PDB entry 1AHT | X-ray diffraction, 1.60 A resolution | chains H and I of the 3 polymer chains in the assembly

== Chain H ==
Name: Alpha-thrombin (large subunit)
Organism: Homo sapiens
Notes: EC 3.4.21.5
Reference sequence: P00734 (THRB_HUMAN); the construct lacks a stretch of the UniProt sequence and is renumbered around it, so the offset changes along the chain: 16-36 = UniProt 364-384; 37-60 = UniProt 386-409; 61-77 = UniProt 419-435; 78-97 = UniProt 437-456; 7 more segments
Sequence (259 residues; row label = number of the first residue in the row; note: 3 numbers in that range are skipped by the numbering (no residue carries them; nothing is unmodelled there); a row labelled like 60A-60I holds insertion residues (60A, then the next letters in order)):
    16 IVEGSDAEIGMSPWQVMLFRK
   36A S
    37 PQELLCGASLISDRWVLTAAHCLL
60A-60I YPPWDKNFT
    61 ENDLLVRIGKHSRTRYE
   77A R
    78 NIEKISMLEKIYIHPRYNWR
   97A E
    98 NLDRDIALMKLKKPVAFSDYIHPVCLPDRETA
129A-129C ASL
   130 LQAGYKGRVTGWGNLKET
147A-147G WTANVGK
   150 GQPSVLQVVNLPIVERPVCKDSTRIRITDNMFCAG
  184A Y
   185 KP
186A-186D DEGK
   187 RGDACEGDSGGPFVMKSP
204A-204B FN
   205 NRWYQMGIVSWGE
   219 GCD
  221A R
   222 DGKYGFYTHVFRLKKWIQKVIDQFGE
Disordered / not traced: 147A-147G, 247
Curated features (UniProtKB/Swiss-Prot):
  - region: Ala183 to Val200 (High affinity receptor-binding region which is also known as the TP508 peptide)
  - active site (Charge relay system): His57, Asp102, Ser195
  - glycosylation: Asn60G (N-linked (GlcNAc...) (complex) asparagine)
Disulfides: Cys42-Cys58, Cys168-Cys182, Cys191-Cys220
Glycans and other covalent adducts: HIRUGEN (APA) linked to Ser195
Small-molecule neighbours: HIRUGEN (APA; (2S)-3-(4-carbamimidoylphenyl)-2-hydroxypropanoic acid): Leu41, Cys42, His57, Asp189, Ala190, Cys191, Glu192, Gly193, Asp194, Val213, Ser214, Trp215, Gly216, Gly219, Cys220, Gly226

== Chain I ==
Name: Hirugen
Reference sequence: P28501 (ITHA_HIRME); residues 55-64 carry their UniProt numbers (10 of 13 residues fall inside the UniProt entry; the rest is not from it)
Sequence (13 residues; numbered 52 to 64; the number before each row is that of its first residue):
    52 XNEDFEEIPEEYL
Disordered / not traced: 52-54
Modified residues: ACE (acetyl group) at position 52; Tyr63 (o-sulfo-l-tyrosine; TYS)

== How chain H and chain I interact ==
Pairs across the interface (22):
  Phe34(H) - Phe56(I)  hydrophobic
  Gln38(H) - Ile59(I)
  Gln38(H) - Leu64(I)
  Leu40(H) - Phe56(I)  hydrophobic
  Leu65(H) - Ile59(I)  hydrophobic
  Leu65(H) - Tyr63(I)
  Arg67(H) - Ile59(I)
  Arg73(H) - Asp55(I)  salt bridge
  Arg73(H) - Phe56(I)
  Thr74(H) - Asp55(I)
  Thr74(H) - Phe56(I)
  Thr74(H) - Glu57(I)  hydrogen bond (backbone-backbone)
  Arg75(H) - Asp55(I)  hydrogen bond (side chain-backbone)
  Arg75(H) - Glu57(I)
  Tyr76(H) - Glu57(I)  hydrogen bond (backbone-side chain)
  Tyr76(H) - Glu58(I)
  Tyr76(H) - Pro60(I)
  Tyr76(H) - Tyr63(I)
  Glu80(H) - Tyr63(I)
  Lys81(H) - Tyr63(I)
  Ile82(H) - Tyr63(I)
  Met84(H) - Tyr63(I)
Also at the interface, not in a pair above, chain H (17 interface residues in all): Met32, Lys36, Glu39, Gln151
Also at the interface, not in a pair above, chain I (9 interface residues in all): Glu62

== In short ==
Chain H and chain I form an interface of 17 and 9 residues respectively, with 3 hydrogen bonds and 1 salt
bridge. Polar contacts include Arg73(H)-Asp55(I), Arg75(H)-Asp55(I) and Tyr76(H)-Glu57(I). HIRUGEN is
covalently linked to Ser195(H). UniProt lists 3 active-site residues on chain H.
Here chain H is Alpha-thrombin (large subunit) (Homo sapiens) and chain I is Hirugen. Entry 1AHT (Crystal
structure of human alpha-thrombin complexed with hirugen and P-amidinophenylpyruvate at 1.6 angstroms
resolution) was determined by X-ray diffraction.
